PDB entry 8YS6 | electron microscopy, 3.03 A resolution | chains F and I of the 8 polymer chains in the assembly

Chain F:
Name: 2-oxoglutarate:acceptor oxidoreductase
From: Helicobacter pylori
UniProt: A0A0B2EGL0 (A0A0B2EGL0_HELPX); residues 1-113 here = UniProt positions 1-113
Sequence (113 residues; each row starts with the number of its first residue):
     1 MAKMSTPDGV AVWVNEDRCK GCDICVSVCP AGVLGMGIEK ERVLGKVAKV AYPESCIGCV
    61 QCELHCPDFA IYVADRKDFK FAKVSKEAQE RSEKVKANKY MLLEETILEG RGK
Disordered / not traced: 1-5, 112-113
Metal / ion sites: 4Fe-4S cluster Fe near Cys59 (its only coordinating residue here)
Ligand contacts:
  - Napabucasin (A1D65): Leu44, Lys46, Met101
  - 4Fe-4S cluster (SF4), molecule 1: Val14, Cys19, Lys20, Gly21, Cys22, Asp23, Ile24, Cys25, Met36, Ala48, His65, Cys66, Pro67, Asp68, Ala70
  - 4Fe-4S cluster (SF4), molecule 2: Cys29, Pro30, Ala31, Val33, Leu34, Ser55, Cys56, Ile57, Cys59, Cys62, Val73

Chain I:
Name: 2-oxoglutarate:acceptor oxidoreductase
From: Helicobacter pylori
UniProt: A0A0B2EEZ8 (A0A0B2EEZ8_HELPX); residues 1-186 here = UniProt positions 1-186
Sequence (186 residues; each row starts with the number of its first residue):
     1 MEAQLRFTGV GGQGVLLAGE ILAEAKIVSG GYGTKTSTYT SQVRGGPTKV DILLDKDEII
    61 FPYAKEGEID FMLSVAQISY NQFKSDIKQG GIVVIDPNLV TPTKEDEEKY QIYKIPIISI
   121 AKDEVGNIIT QSVVALAITV ELTKCVEENI VLDTMLKKVP AKVADTNKKA FEIGKKHALE
   181 ALKVRA
Disordered / not traced: 185-186
Ligand contacts: Napabucasin (A1D65): Gly12, Arg44, Lys122, Ile128

Chain F / chain I interface:
Pairs across the interface (6):
  Lys40(F) with Asn98(I); Ser119(I)
  Glu41(F) with Asn98(I)
  Arg42(F) with Leu99(I)
  Val43(F) with Gln13(I); Leu99(I), hydrophobic
Also at the interface, not in a pair above, chain I (5 interface residues in all): Asp123

Summary:
The interface between chain F and chain I involves 4 residues on one side and 5 on the other. Napabucasin is
bound between chain F and chain I. Chain F binds 4Fe-4S cluster.
Chain F is 2-oxoglutarate:acceptor oxidoreductase and chain I is 2-oxoglutarate:acceptor oxidoreductase, both
from Helicobacter pylori; the structure, Helicobacter pylori OorDABC in complex with Napabucasin, was
determined by electron microscopy, deposited together with 8YS5.
